6BM2 - chains A and T of the 12 polymer chains in the assembly; structure by X-ray diffraction, 3.40 A resolution.

== Chain A ==
Name: DNA-directed RNA polymerase II subunit RPB1
Source organism: Saccharomyces cerevisiae (strain ATCC 204508 / S288c)
Notes: EC 2.7.7.6
Reference sequence: P04050 (RPB1_YEAST); numbering as in UniProt (aligned over 1-1733)
Sequence (1733 residues; numbered 1 to 1733; the number before each row is that of its first residue):
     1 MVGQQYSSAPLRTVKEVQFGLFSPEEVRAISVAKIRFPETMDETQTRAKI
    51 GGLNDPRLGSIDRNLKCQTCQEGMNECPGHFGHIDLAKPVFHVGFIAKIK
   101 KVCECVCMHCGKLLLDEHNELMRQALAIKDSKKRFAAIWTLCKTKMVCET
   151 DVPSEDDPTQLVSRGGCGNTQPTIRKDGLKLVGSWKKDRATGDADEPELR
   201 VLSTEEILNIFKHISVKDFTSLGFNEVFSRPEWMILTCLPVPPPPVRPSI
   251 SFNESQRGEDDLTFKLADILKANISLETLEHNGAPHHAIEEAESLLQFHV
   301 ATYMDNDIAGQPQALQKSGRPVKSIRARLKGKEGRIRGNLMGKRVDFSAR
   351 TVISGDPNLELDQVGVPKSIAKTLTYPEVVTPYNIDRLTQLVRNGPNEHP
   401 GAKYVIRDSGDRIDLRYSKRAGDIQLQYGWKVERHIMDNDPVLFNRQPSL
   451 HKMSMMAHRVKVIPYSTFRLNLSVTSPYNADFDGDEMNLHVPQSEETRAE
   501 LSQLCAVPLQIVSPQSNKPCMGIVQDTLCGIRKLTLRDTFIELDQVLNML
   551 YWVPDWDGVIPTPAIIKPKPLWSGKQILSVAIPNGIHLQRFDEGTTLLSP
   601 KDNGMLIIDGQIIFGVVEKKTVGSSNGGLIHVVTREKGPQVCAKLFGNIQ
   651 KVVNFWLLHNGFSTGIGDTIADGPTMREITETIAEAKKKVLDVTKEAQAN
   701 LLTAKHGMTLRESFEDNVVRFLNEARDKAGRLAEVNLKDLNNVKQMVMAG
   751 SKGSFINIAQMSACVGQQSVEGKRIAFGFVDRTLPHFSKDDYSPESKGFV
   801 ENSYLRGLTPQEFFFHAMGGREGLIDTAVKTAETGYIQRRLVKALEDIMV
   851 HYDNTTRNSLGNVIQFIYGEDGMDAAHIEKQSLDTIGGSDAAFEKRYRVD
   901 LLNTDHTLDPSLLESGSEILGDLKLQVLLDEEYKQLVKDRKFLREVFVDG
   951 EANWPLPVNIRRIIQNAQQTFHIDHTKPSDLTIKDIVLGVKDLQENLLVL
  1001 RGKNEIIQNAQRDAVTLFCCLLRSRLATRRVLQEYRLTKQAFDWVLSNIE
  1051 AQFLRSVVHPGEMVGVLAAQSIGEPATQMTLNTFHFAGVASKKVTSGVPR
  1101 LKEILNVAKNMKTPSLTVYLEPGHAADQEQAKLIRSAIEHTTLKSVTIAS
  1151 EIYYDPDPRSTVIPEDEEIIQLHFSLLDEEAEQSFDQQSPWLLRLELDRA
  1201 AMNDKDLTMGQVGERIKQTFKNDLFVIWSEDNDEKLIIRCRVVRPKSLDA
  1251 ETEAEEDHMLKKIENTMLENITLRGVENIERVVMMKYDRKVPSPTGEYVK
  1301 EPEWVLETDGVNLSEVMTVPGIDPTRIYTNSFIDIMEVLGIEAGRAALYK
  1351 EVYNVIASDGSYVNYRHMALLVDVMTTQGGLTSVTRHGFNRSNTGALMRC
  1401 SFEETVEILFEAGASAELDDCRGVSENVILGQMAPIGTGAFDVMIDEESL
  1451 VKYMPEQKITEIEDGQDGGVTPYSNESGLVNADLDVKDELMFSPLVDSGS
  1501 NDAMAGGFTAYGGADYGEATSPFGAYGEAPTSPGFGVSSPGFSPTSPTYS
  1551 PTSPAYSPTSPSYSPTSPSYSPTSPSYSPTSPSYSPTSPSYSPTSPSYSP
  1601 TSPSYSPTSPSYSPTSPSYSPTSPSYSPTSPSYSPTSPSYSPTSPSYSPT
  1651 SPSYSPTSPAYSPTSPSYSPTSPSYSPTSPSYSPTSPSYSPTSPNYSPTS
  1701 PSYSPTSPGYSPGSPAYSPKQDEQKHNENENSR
Disordered / not traced: 1-2, 149-164, 186-200, 251-258, 1081-1092, 1176-1186, 1244-1253, 1447-1733
Ion coordination: Zn2+ site 1: Cys70, Cys77, His80; Zn2+ site 2: Cys110, Cys167; Mg2+: Asp481, Asp483, Asp485 (shared with 1 residue of chain R)
Curated features (UniProtKB/Swiss-Prot):
  - region: Pro248 to Asp260 (Lid loop), Asn306 to Lys323 (Rudder loop), Pro810 to Glu822 (Bridging helix)
  - binding site (Zn(2+)): Cys67, Cys70, Cys77, His80, Cys107, Cys110, Cys148, Cys167
  - binding site (Mg(2+)): Asp481, Asp483, Asp485
  - modified residue: Thr1471 (Phosphothreonine)
  - cross-link (Glycyl lysine isopeptide (Lys-Gly)): Lys695 (interchain with G-Cter in ubiquitin), Lys1246 (interchain with G-Cter in ubiquitin), Lys1350 (interchain with G-Cter in ubiquitin)
  - natural variant: Ser1653 to Pro1659 (deletion: In strain: A364A)
  - mutagenesis: Lys1246 (K1246R: Impairs ubiquitination during transcription stress)

== Chain T ==
Molecule: 29-nt DNA strand
Sequence (29 nucleotides; numbered 1 to 29; the number before each row is that of its first residue):
     1 CTACCGATAAGCAGAGGCAXCTCTCGATG
Disordered / not traced: 1-17
Modified residues: 3DR (1',2'-dideoxyribofuranose-5'-phosphate) at position 20

== Chain A / chain T interface ==
Pairs across the interface (8):
  Lys332(A) - DA19(T)  sugar contact
  Lys332(A) - 3DR_20(T)  phosphate contact
  Arg337(A) - DA19(T)  salt bridge to the phosphate
  Arg344(A) - DT22(T)  salt bridge to the phosphate
  Gln447(A) - DC21(T)  sugar contact
  Pro448(A) - 3DR_20(T)  sugar contact
  Ala832(A) - DA19(T)  base contact
  Tyr836(A) - DC18(T)  phosphate contact
Other interface residues (no listed pair), chain A (10 interface residues in all): Ile250, Arg350, Arg839
Other interface residues (no listed pair), chain T (6 interface residues in all): DG29

== Overview ==
10 residues of chain A face 6 of chain T across their interface, with 2 salt bridges. Polar pairs include
Arg337(A)-DA19(T) and Arg344(A)-DT22(T). Curated annotation (UniProt) lists 8 Zn2+-binding residues, 3
Mg2+-binding residues and one mutagenesis site on chain A.
Chain A is DNA-directed RNA polymerase II subunit RPB1 (Saccharomyces cerevisiae (strain ATCC 204508 / S288c))
and chain T is a 29-nt DNA strand; the structure, Pol II elongation complex with an abasic lesion at i-1
position, was determined by X-ray diffraction (same publication as 6BLO, 6BLP, 6BM4 and 6BQF).
